8PIL - chains P and A of the 10 polymer chains in the assembly; structure by electron microscopy, 3.20 A resolution.

Chain P:
Name: Transcription antitermination protein RfaH
From: Escherichia coli
Reference sequence: P0AFW0 (RFAH_ECOLI); residues 1-162 here = UniProt positions 1-162
Amino-acid sequence (164 residues; numbered -1 to 162; the number before each row is that of its first residue; numbers below 1 keep their minus sign (Gly-1 is residue -1)):
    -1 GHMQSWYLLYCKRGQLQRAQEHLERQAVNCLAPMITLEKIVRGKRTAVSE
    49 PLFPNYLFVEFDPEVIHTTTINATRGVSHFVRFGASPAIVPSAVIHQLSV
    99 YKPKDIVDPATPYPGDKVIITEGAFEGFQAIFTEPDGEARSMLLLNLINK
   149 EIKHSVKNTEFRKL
Not modelled in the structure: -1 to 0
Differences from the reference sequence: expression tag (-1 to 0)

Chain A:
Molecule: non-template DNA
Sequence (40 nucleotides; each row starts with the number of its first residue):
     1 CACCACCACGCGGGCGGTAGCGTGCTTTTTTCGATCTTCC
Not modelled in the structure: 1-4

Chain P / chain A interface:
Contacting residue pairs (23):
  Tyr8(P) - DG13(A)  hydrogen bond to the phosphate
  Lys10(P) - DG16(A)  hydrogen bond to the base
  Lys10(P) - DG17(A)  hydrogen bond to the base
  Arg11(P) - DG10(A)  base contact
  Arg11(P) - DC11(A)  base contact
  Arg11(P) - DG12(A)  hydrogen bond to the sugar
  His20(P) - DT18(A)  hydrogen bond to the base
  Arg23(P) - DT18(A)  base contact
  Gln24(P) - DT18(A)  base contact
  Asn53(P) - DG13(A)  phosphate contact
  Thr68(P) - DT18(A)  sugar contact
  Thr68(P) - DA19(A)  hydrogen bond to the phosphate
  Asn70(P) - DG17(A)  hydrogen bond to the base
  Ala71(P) - DG17(A)  sugar contact
  Ala71(P) - DT18(A)  phosphate contact
  Ala71(P) - DA19(A)  sugar contact
  Thr72(P) - DG17(A)  base contact
  Thr72(P) - DT18(A)  base contact
  Arg73(P) - DG17(A)  base contact
  Arg73(P) - DT18(A)  salt bridge to the phosphate
  Gly74(P) - DG17(A)  hydrogen bond to the base
  Val75(P) - DG17(A)  hydrogen bond to the base
  Ser76(P) - DG17(A)  base contact
Other interface residues (no listed pair), chain P (16 interface residues in all): Cys9
Other interface residues (no listed pair), chain A (9 interface residues in all): DG20

In short:
16 residues of chain P and 9 residues of chain A are in contact, with 9 hydrogen bonds and 1 salt bridge.
Among the polar pairs are Lys10(P)-DG16(A), Lys10(P)-DG17(A) and His20(P)-DT18(A).
Chain P is Transcription antitermination protein RfaH (Escherichia coli) and chain A is non-template DNA; the
structure, E. coli transcription complex paused at ops site and bound to RfaH and NusA, was determined by
electron microscopy (same publication as 8PEN, 8PFG, 8PFJ, 8PH9, 8PHK, 8PIB, 8PID and 8PIM).
